PDB entry 9FF6 | X-ray diffraction, 1.40 A resolution | chains A and B

== Chain A (and B) ==
Name: Transthyretin
From: Homo sapiens
Notes: chain B of this document is another copy of the same molecule, construct and numbering; everything in this record applies to it too
UniProtKB: P02766 (TTHY_HUMAN); residues 1-125 here correspond to UniProt positions 21-145 (UniProt number = residue number + 20)
Chain sequence (125 residues; numbered 1 to 125; the number before each row is that of its first residue):
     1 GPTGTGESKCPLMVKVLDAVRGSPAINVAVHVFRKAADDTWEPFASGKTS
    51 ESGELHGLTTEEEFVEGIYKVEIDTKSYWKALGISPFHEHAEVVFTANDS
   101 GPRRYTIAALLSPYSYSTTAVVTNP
Not modelled in the structure: 1-8 (chain B: 1-9)
Small-molecule neighbours: A1ICE (4-[(Z)-(2-methoxyphenyl)methoxyiminomethyl]benzoic acid): Lys15, Leu17, Ala108, Ala109, Leu110, Ser117
Swiss-Prot annotation at these positions:
  - binding site (L-thyroxine): Lys15, Glu54, Ser117
  - modified residue: Cys10 (Sulfocysteine), Glu42 (4-carboxyglutamate), Ser52 (Phosphoserine)
  - glycosylation: Asn98 (N-linked (GlcNAc...) asparagine)

== Chain A / chain B interface ==
Contacting residue pairs (38; chain A residue first):
  Phe87(A) - Phe95(B)
  Phe87(A) - Tyr105(B)  hydrophobic
  Phe87(A) - Ile107(B)  hydrophobic
  Phe87(A) - Ala120(B)  hydrophobic
  Phe87(A) - Val122(B)  hydrophobic
  His88(A) - Val93(B)
  His88(A) - Val94(B)
  Glu89(A) - Val94(B)  hydrogen bond (backbone-backbone)
  Glu89(A) - Thr96(B)  hydrogen bond
  His90(A) - Val94(B)
  Glu92(A) - Glu92(B)
  Glu92(A) - Val94(B)
  Glu92(A) - Tyr116(B)  hydrogen bond (backbone-side chain)
  Val93(A) - His88(B)
  Val94(A) - His88(B)
  Val94(A) - Glu89(B)  hydrogen bond (backbone-backbone)
  Val94(A) - His90(B)
  Phe95(A) - Phe87(B)  hydrophobic
  Thr96(A) - Glu89(B)  hydrogen bond
  Tyr105(A) - Phe87(B)  hydrophobic
  Ile107(A) - Phe87(B)  hydrophobic
  Tyr114(A) - Thr119(B)  hydrogen bond (backbone-side chain)
  Tyr114(A) - Ala120(B)  hydrogen bond (backbone-backbone)
  Ser115(A) - Thr118(B)  hydrogen bond (side chain-backbone)
  Ser115(A) - Thr119(B)
  Tyr116(A) - Glu92(B)  hydrogen bond (side chain-backbone)
  Tyr116(A) - Ser117(B)
  Tyr116(A) - Thr118(B)  hydrogen bond (backbone-backbone)
  Ser117(A) - Tyr116(B)
  Ser117(A) - Ser117(B)
  Thr118(A) - Ser115(B)  hydrogen bond (backbone-side chain)
  Thr118(A) - Tyr116(B)  hydrogen bond (backbone-backbone)
  Thr119(A) - Tyr114(B)  hydrogen bond (side chain-backbone)
  Thr119(A) - Ser115(B)
  Ala120(A) - Phe87(B)  hydrophobic
  Ala120(A) - Tyr114(B)  hydrogen bond (backbone-backbone)
  Val122(A) - Phe87(B)  hydrophobic
  Val122(A) - Tyr114(B)  hydrophobic
Interface residues without a listed pair, chain A (21 interface residues in all): Ile68, Lys76
Interface residues without a listed pair, chain B (21 interface residues in all): Ile68, Lys76

== In short ==
The chain A/chain B interface involves 21 residues from each chain; the contacts include 14 hydrogen bonds.
Polar contacts include Glu89(A)-Thr96(B), Glu92(A)-Tyr116(B) and Tyr114(A)-Thr119(B). Chain A binds compound
A1ICE. From UniProt: 3 L-thyroxine-binding residues on chain A.
Both chains are Transthyretin (Homo sapiens). Entry 9FF6 (Human transthyretin (TTR) in complex with
(E)-4-((((2-methoxybenzyl)oxy)imino)methyl)benzoic acid (Lic157)) was determined by X-ray diffraction,
deposited together with 9FHA and 9FF8.
